6HTR - chains O and U of the 28 polymer chains in the assembly; structure by X-ray diffraction, 2.60 A resolution.

== Chain O ==
Protein: Proteasome subunit alpha type-2
Organism: Saccharomyces cerevisiae (strain ATCC 204508 / S288c)
UniProtKB: P23639 (PSA2_YEAST); residues 1-250 here = UniProt positions 1-250
Chain sequence (250 residues; numbered 1 to 250; the number before each row is that of its first residue):
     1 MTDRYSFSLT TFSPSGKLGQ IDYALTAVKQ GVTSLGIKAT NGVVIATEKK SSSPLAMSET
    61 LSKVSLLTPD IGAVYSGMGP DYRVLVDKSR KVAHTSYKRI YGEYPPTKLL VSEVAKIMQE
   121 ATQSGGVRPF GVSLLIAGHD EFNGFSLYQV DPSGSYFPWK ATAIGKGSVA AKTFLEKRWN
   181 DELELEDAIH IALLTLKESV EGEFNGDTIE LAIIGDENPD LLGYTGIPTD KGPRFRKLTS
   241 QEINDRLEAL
Unresolved in the structure: 220-229
UniProt features mapped onto this chain:
  - cross-link: Lys108 (Glycyl lysine isopeptide (Lys-Gly) (interchain with G-Cter in ubiquitin))

== Chain U ==
Protein: Proteasome subunit alpha type-1
Organism: Saccharomyces cerevisiae (strain ATCC 204508 / S288c)
UniProtKB: P21243 (PSA1_YEAST); residues -8 to 243 here correspond to UniProt positions 1-252 (UniProt number = residue number + 9)
Chain sequence (252 residues; each row starts with the number of its first residue; numbers below 1 keep their minus sign (Met-8 is residue -8)):
    -8 MSGAAAASAA GYDRHITIFS PEGRLYQVEY AFKATNQTNI NSLAVRGKDC TVVISQKKVP
    52 DKLLDPTTVS YIFCISRTIG MVVNGPIPDA RNAALRAKAE AAEFRYKYGY DMPCDVLAKR
   112 MANLSQIYTQ RAYMRPLGVI LTFVSVDEEL GPSIYKTDPA GYYVGYKATA TGPKQQEITT
   172 NLENHFKKSK IDHINEESWE KVVEFAITHM IDALGTEFSK NDLEVGVATK DKFFTLSAEN
   232 IEERLVAIAE QD
Unresolved in the structure: -8 to 1, 243

== How chain O and chain U interact ==
Pairs across the interface (62; chain O residue first):
  Met1(O) - Tyr124(U)  hydrophobic
  Asp3(O) - Tyr124(U)
  Tyr5(O) - Ile7(U)
  Tyr5(O) - Ala123(U)  hydrophobic
  Tyr5(O) - Tyr124(U)  hydrophobic
  Leu9(O) - Ile9(U)  hydrophobic
  Leu9(O) - Ala123(U)  hydrophobic
  Gln20(O) - Ile9(U)
  Gln20(O) - Phe10(U)  hydrogen bond (side chain-backbone)
  Tyr23(O) - Phe10(U)  hydrophobic
  Tyr23(O) - Ser11(U)
  Tyr23(O) - Pro12(U)  hydrophobic
  Tyr23(O) - Gly14(U)
  Ala24(O) - Phe10(U)  hydrophobic
  Thr26(O) - Pro12(U)
  Thr26(O) - Glu13(U)
  Ala27(O) - Gly14(U)
  Ser52(O) - Tyr153(U)  hydrogen bond
  Pro54(O) - Lys158(U)
  Pro54(O) - Glu174(U)
  Leu55(O) - Tyr157(U)
  Leu55(O) - Lys158(U)  hydrogen bond (backbone-backbone)
  Leu55(O) - Ala159(U)
  Leu55(O) - Phe177(U)  hydrophobic
  Ala56(O) - Val155(U)  hydrophobic
  Ala56(O) - Gly156(U)
  Ala56(O) - Tyr157(U)  hydrophobic
  Met57(O) - Arg37(U)
  Met57(O) - Val155(U)
  Met57(O) - Gly156(U)  hydrogen bond (backbone-backbone)
  Met57(O) - Tyr157(U)
  Met57(O) - Lys158(U)
  Thr60(O) - Tyr146(U)
  Thr60(O) - Val155(U)
  Thr60(O) - Gly156(U)  hydrogen bond (side chain-backbone)
  Leu61(O) - Tyr153(U)  hydrophobic
  Met78(O) - Phe10(U)  hydrophobic
  Met78(O) - Leu16(U)  hydrophobic
  Pro80(O) - Gln117(U)
  Pro80(O) - Ala151(U)
  Pro80(O) - Gly152(U)
  Pro80(O) - Tyr153(U)
  Asp81(O) - Gln117(U)
  Arg83(O) - Ala113(U)  hydrogen bond (side chain-backbone)
  Arg83(O) - Asn114(U)
  Arg83(O) - Gly152(U)  hydrogen bond (side chain-backbone)
  Val84(O) - Asn114(U)
  Val84(O) - Gln117(U)
  Asp87(O) - Lys110(U)  salt bridge
  Asp87(O) - Asn114(U)
  Gly126(O) - Arg122(U)
  Gly126(O) - Ala123(U)  hydrogen bond (backbone-backbone)
  Val127(O) - Gln121(U)
  Val127(O) - Arg122(U)
  Arg128(O) - Thr8(U)
  Arg128(O) - Phe10(U)
  Arg128(O) - Leu16(U)
  Arg128(O) - Thr120(U)  hydrogen bond (side chain-backbone)
  Arg128(O) - Gln121(U)  hydrogen bond (backbone-backbone)
  Pro129(O) - Phe10(U)
  Phe130(O) - Gln121(U)
  Gly131(O) - Phe10(U)
Also at the interface, not in a pair above, chain O (31 interface residues in all): Gln30, Ser53, Ala121
Also at the interface, not in a pair above, chain U (34 interface residues in all): Tyr154, Thr160, Thr170, Leu173

== Overview ==
Chain O and chain U form an interface of 31 and 34 residues respectively, with 10 hydrogen bonds and 1 salt
bridge. Polar contacts include Asp87(O)-Lys110(U), Gln20(O)-Phe10(U) and Ser52(O)-Tyr153(U).
Here chain O is Proteasome subunit alpha type-2 and chain U is Proteasome subunit alpha type-1, both from
Saccharomyces cerevisiae (strain ATCC 204508 / S288c). Entry 6HTR (Yeast 20S proteasome with human beta2c
(S171G) in complex with 13) was determined by X-ray diffraction (same publication as 6HTB, 6HTC, 6HTD, 6HTP,
6HUB, 6HUC and 30 further entries).
